Entry 1N51 (X-ray diffraction, 2.30 A resolution); this record covers chains A and B.

Chain A:
Protein: Xaa-Pro aminopeptidase
Source organism: Escherichia coli
Notes: EC 3.4.11.9
UniProtKB: P15034 (AMPP_ECOLI); residues 1-440 here = UniProt positions 1-440
Amino-acid sequence (440 residues; row label = number of the first residue in the row):
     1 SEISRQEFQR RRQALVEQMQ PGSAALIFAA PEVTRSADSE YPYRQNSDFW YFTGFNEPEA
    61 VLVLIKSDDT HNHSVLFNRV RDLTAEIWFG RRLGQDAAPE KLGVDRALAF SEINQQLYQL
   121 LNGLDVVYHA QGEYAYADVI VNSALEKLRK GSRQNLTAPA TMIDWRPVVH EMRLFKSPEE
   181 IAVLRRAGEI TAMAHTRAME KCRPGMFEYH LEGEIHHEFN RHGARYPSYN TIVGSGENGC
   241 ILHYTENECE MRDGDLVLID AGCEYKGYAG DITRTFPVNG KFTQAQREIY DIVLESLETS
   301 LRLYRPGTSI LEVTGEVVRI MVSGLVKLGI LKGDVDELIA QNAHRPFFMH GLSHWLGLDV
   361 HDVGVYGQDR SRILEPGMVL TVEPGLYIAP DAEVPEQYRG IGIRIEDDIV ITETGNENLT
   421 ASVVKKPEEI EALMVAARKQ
Bound ions: Mn2+ site 1: D260, D271, E406 (shared with 01B_1(B) of chain B); Mn2+ site 2: D271, H354, E383, E406 (shared with 01B_1(B) of chain B)

Chain B:
Protein: apstatin
Amino-acid sequence (5 residues; each row starts with the number of its first residue):
     1 XPPAX
Modified residues: 01B ((2S,3R)-3-amino-2-hydroxy-4-phenylbutanoic acid) at position 1; NH2 (amino group) at position 5
Bound ions: Mn2+ site 1: 01B_1 (shared with D260(A), D271(A), E406(A) of chain A)

Chain A / chain B interface:
Pairs across the interface (19):
  Y229(A) - 01B_1(B)
  H243(A) - 01B_1(B)
  H243(A) - P2(B)  hydrogen bond (side chain-backbone)
  H243(A) - A4(B)
  D260(A) - 01B_1(B)  hydrogen bond (side chain-backbone)
  D260(A) - P2(B)
  D271(A) - 01B_1(B)  hydrogen bond (side chain-backbone)
  H350(A) - P2(B)
  H354(A) - 01B_1(B)
  V360(A) - 01B_1(B)
  H361(A) - 01B_1(B)  hydrogen bond (side chain-backbone)
  H361(A) - P2(B)
  H361(A) - P3(B)
  H361(A) - A4(B)
  R370(A) - P3(B)
  E383(A) - 01B_1(B)
  E383(A) - P2(B)
  R404(A) - P2(B)
  E406(A) - 01B_1(B)
Other interface residues (no listed pair), chain A (15 interface residues in all): I232, L242, G351
Other interface residues (no listed pair), chain B (5 interface residues in all): NH2_5

Overview:
15 residues of chain A face 5 of chain B across their interface, with 4 hydrogen bonds. Polar contacts include
H243(A)-P2(B), D260(A)-01B_1(B) and D271(A)-01B_1(B). D260(A), D271(A), E406(A) and 01B_1(B) form the Mn2+
site 1.
Here chain A is Xaa-Pro aminopeptidase (Escherichia coli) and chain B is apstatin. Entry 1N51 (Aminopeptidase
P in complex with the inhibitor apstatin) was determined by X-ray diffraction.
